6W61 - chains A and B; structure by X-ray diffraction, 2.00 A resolution.

Chain A:
Protein: 2'-O-methyltransferase
Organism: Severe acute respiratory syndrome coronavirus 2
Notes: EC 2.1.1.-
Reference sequence: P0DTD1 (R1AB_SARS2); residues 6799-7096 here = UniProt positions 6799-7096
Amino-acid sequence (299 residues; each row starts with the number of its first residue):
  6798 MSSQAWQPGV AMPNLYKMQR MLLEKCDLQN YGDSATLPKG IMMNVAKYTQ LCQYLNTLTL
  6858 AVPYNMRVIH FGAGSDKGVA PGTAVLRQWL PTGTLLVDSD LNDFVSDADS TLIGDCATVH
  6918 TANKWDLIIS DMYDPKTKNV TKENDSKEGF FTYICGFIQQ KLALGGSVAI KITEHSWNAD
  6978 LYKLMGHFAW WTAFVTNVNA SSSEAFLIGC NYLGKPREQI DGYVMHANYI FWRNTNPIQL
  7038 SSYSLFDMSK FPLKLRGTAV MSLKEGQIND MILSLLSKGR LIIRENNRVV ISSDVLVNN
Construct notes: initiating methionine (6798)
Modified positions: Lys6935 (lysine nz-carboxylic acid; KCX)
Residues lining bound ligands: S-adenosylmethionine (SAM): Asn6841, Tyr6845, His6867, Gly6869, Ala6870, Gly6871, Ser6872, Pro6878, Gly6879, Asp6897, Leu6898, Asn6899, Gly6911, Asp6912, Cys6913, Asp6928, Met6929, Tyr6930, Phe6947, Lys6968
Curated features (UniProtKB/Swiss-Prot):
  - active site: Lys6844, Asp6928, Lys6968, Glu7001
  - mutagenesis: Asp6928 (D6928A: Complete loss of virus replication in human respiratory cells), Lys6968 (K6968A: Complete loss of virus replication in human respiratory cells)

Chain B:
Protein: Non-structural protein 10
Organism: Severe acute respiratory syndrome coronavirus 2
Reference sequence: P0DTD1 (R1AB_SARS2); residue numbers follow UniProt; this construct covers 4254-4392
Amino-acid sequence (140 residues; numbered 4253 to 4392; the number before each row is that of its first residue):
  4253 MAGNATEVPA NSTVLSFCAF AVDAAKAYKD YLASGGQPIT NCVKMLCTHT GTGQAITVTP
  4313 EANMDQESFG GASCCLYCRC HIDHPNPKGF CDLKGKYVQI PTTCANDPVG FTLKNTVCTV
  4373 CGMWKGYGCS CDQLREPMLQ
Disordered / not traced: 4253-4270, 4386-4392
Construct notes: initiating methionine (4253)
Bound ions: Zn2+ site 1: Cys4327, Cys4330, His4336, Cys4343; Zn2+ site 2: Cys4370, Cys4373, Cys4381, Cys4383
Curated features (UniProtKB/Swiss-Prot):
  - binding site (Zn(2+)): Cys4327, Cys4330, His4336, Cys4343, Cys4370, Cys4373, Cys4381, Cys4383
  - site: Gln4392 (Cleavage)

Chain A / chain B interface:
Pairs across the interface - 43 pairs, chain A then chain B:
  Lys6836(A) - Lys4296(B)  hydrogen bond (backbone-side chain)
  Gly6837(A) - Lys4296(B)
  Ile6838(A) - Lys4296(B)
  Ile6838(A) - Met4297(B)
  Ile6838(A) - Leu4298(B)  hydrophobic
  Met6839(A) - Asn4293(B)
  Met6839(A) - Cys4294(B)
  Val6842(A) - Val4295(B)  hydrophobic
  Val6842(A) - Lys4296(B)
  Thr6846(A) - Leu4298(B)
  Lys6874(A) - Asn4293(B)  hydrogen bond
  Val6876(A) - Asn4293(B)
  Val6876(A) - Val4295(B)  hydrophobic
  Val6876(A) - Ser4325(B)
  Val6876(A) - Arg4331(B)
  Pro6878(A) - Val4295(B)  hydrophobic
  Ala6881(A) - Met4297(B)
  Ala6881(A) - Tyr4349(B)  hydrogen bond (backbone-side chain)
  Val6882(A) - Met4297(B)
  Arg6884(A) - Gly4347(B)  hydrogen bond (side chain-backbone)
  Arg6884(A) - Tyr4349(B)
  Gln6885(A) - Met4297(B)
  Gln6885(A) - Leu4298(B)  hydrogen bond (side chain-backbone)
  Gln6885(A) - Pro4312(B)
  Gln6885(A) - Tyr4349(B)  hydrogen bond (backbone-side chain)
  Thr6889(A) - Val4310(B)
  Val6902(A) - Ala4324(B)  hydrophobic
  Val6902(A) - Cys4330(B)
  Val6902(A) - Arg4331(B)
  Val6902(A) - His4333(B)
  Ser6903(A) - Ala4324(B)
  Ser6903(A) - Lys4346(B)  hydrogen bond (backbone-side chain)
  Asp6904(A) - Gly4322(B)
  Asp6904(A) - Gly4323(B)  hydrogen bond (side chain-backbone)
  Asp6904(A) - Ala4324(B)  hydrogen bond (side chain-backbone)
  Asp6904(A) - Lys4346(B)
  Asp6904(A) - Gly4347(B)  hydrogen bond (side chain-backbone)
  Asp6904(A) - Lys4348(B)
  Ala6905(A) - Lys4346(B)
  Leu7042(A) - Leu4298(B)  hydrophobic
  Met7045(A) - Leu4298(B)
  Met7045(A) - Thr4300(B)
  Ser7046(A) - Thr4300(B)
Other interface residues (no listed pair), chain A (23 interface residues in all): Pro6835, Ala6843
Other interface residues (no listed pair), chain B (23 interface residues in all): Cys4299, Thr4311, Leu4345

Summary:
The chain A/chain B interface involves 23 residues from each chain, with 10 hydrogen bonds. Polar contacts
include Lys6836(A)-Lys4296(B), Lys6874(A)-Asn4293(B) and Ala6881(A)-Tyr4349(B). Ligands of chain A:
S-adenosylmethionine.
Chain A is 2'-O-methyltransferase and chain B is Non-structural protein 10, both from Severe acute respiratory
syndrome coronavirus 2; the structure, Crystal Structure of the methyltransferase-stimulatory factor complex
of NSP16 and NSP10 from SARS CoV-2, was determined by X-ray diffraction.
